Entry 8UB9 (electron microscopy, 3.07 A resolution); this record covers chains B and I of the 9 polymer chains in the assembly.

== Chain B ==
Name: Avd
Source organism: Bordetella phage BPP-1
UniProt: chimeric construct of Q775D7, Q9FA38: residues 1-124 from Q775D7 (Q775D7_BPBPP) positions 1-124 (same numbers); residues 125-290 from Q9FA38 positions 5-170 (UniProt number = residue number - 120)
Chain sequence (290 residues; numbered 1 to 290; the number before each row is that of its first residue):
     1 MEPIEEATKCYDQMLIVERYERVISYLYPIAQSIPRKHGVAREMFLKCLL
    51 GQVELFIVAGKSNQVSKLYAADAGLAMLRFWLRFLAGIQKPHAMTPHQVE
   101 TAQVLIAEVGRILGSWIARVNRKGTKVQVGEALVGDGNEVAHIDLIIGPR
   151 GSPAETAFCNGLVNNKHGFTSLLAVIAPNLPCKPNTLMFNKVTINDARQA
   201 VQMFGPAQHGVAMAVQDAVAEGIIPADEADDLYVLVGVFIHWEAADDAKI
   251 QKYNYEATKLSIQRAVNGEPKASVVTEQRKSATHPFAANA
Disordered / not traced: 123-290

== Chain I ==
Molecule: Diversity-generating retroelement (DGR) RNA Sp
Sequence (140 nucleotides; each row starts with the number of its first residue):
     1 CAUGGCUCUGCCAACGCUACGGCUUGGCGGGCUGGCCUUUCCUCAAUAGG
    51 UGGUCAGCCGGUUCUGUCCUGCUUCGGCGAACACGUUACACGGUUCGGCA
   101 AAACGUCGAUUACUGAAAAUGGAAAGGCGGGGCCGACUUC
Disordered / not traced: 1-2, 34-46, 57-58, 140

== How chain B and chain I interact ==
Pairs across the interface - 11 pairs, chain B then chain I:
  Arg19(B) - G50(I)  hydrogen bond to the phosphate
  Arg19(B) - U51(I)  salt bridge to the phosphate
  Arg22(B) - G50(I)  hydrogen bond to the sugar
  Gln32(B) - U3(I)  hydrogen bond to the base
  Arg36(B) - U3(I)  hydrogen bond to the phosphate
  Arg36(B) - G4(I)  salt bridge to the phosphate
  Lys37(B) - G4(I)  base contact
  Gly39(B) - G4(I)  hydrogen bond to the base
  Val40(B) - G4(I)  hydrogen bond to the base
  Arg42(B) - U3(I)  hydrogen bond to the sugar
  Leu46(B) - U3(I)  base contact
Other interface residues (no listed pair), chain B (10 interface residues in all): His38
Other interface residues (no listed pair), chain I (5 interface residues in all): G5

== Summary ==
Chain B and chain I form an interface of 10 and 5 residues respectively; the contacts include 7 hydrogen bonds
and 2 salt bridges. Polar contacts include Gln32(B)-U3(I), Gly39(B)-G4(I) and Val40(B)-G4(I).
Chain B is Avd (Bordetella phage BPP-1) and chain I is Diversity-generating retroelement (DGR) RNA Sp; the
structure, Diversity-generating retroelement (DGR) ribonucleoprotein reverse transcriptase- Active state
(N-empty) 1a, was determined by electron microscopy (same publication as 8UB7, 8UB8, 8UBA, 8UBB, 8UBC, 8UBD,
8UBE and 8UBF).
